6TC7 - chains AAA and BBB; structure by X-ray diffraction, 2.13 A resolution.

[Chain AAA (and BBB)]
Name: Phytochrome
Source organism: Glycine max
Notes: chain BBB of this document is another copy of the same molecule, construct and numbering; everything in this record applies to it too
Reference sequence: B4YB07 (B4YB07_SOYBN); residue numbers follow UniProt; this construct covers 51-402
Sequence (359 residues; each row starts with the number of its first residue):
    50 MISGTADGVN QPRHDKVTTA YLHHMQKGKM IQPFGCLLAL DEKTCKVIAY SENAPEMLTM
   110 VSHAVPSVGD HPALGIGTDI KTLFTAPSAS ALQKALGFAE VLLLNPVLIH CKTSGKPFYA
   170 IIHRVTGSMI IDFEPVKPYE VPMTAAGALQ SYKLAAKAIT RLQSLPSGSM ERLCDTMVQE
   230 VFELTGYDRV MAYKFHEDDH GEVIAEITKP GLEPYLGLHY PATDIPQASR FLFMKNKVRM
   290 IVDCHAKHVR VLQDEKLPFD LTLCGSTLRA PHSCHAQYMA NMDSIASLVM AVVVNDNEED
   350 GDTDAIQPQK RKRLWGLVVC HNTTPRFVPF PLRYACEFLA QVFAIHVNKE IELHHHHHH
Disordered / not traced: 50-66, 111-118, 345-359, 407-408 (chain BBB: 50-64, 111-118, 345-359, 407-408)
Glycans and other covalent adducts: phycocyanobilin (CYC) linked to Cys323
Differences from the reference sequence: initiating methionine (50); expression tag (403-408)
Residues lining bound ligands: phycocyanobilin (CYC): Tyr70, Met74, Met240, Tyr242, Val252, Tyr269, Thr272, Asp273, Ile274, Pro275, Ser278, Phe282, Arg288, Ile290, Arg318, Ala319, Pro320, His321, His324, Tyr327, Met331, Ser336, Val338, Leu366, Val368, His370
Swiss-Prot annotation at these positions:
  - binding site (phytochromobilin): Cys323

[How chain AAA and chain BBB interact]
Contacting residue pairs - 52 pairs, chain AAA then chain BBB:
  Pro136(AAA) - Pro191(BBB)
  Ala140(AAA) - Pro191(BBB)  hydrophobic
  Leu153(AAA) - Met192(BBB)
  Leu153(AAA) - Ala195(BBB)
  Leu153(AAA) - Gln199(BBB)
  Asn154(AAA) - Ala195(BBB)
  Asn154(AAA) - Leu198(BBB)
  Pro155(AAA) - Ala195(BBB)
  Pro155(AAA) - Leu198(BBB)
  Val156(AAA) - Pro191(BBB)
  Val156(AAA) - Met192(BBB)  hydrophobic
  Leu157(AAA) - Pro191(BBB)  hydrogen bond (backbone-backbone)
  Tyr168(AAA) - Ala194(BBB)
  Tyr188(AAA) - Ala135(BBB)
  Tyr188(AAA) - Pro136(BBB)  hydrophobic
  Tyr188(AAA) - Ser139(BBB)
  Pro191(AAA) - Pro136(BBB)
  Pro191(AAA) - Ala140(BBB)  hydrophobic
  Pro191(AAA) - Val156(BBB)
  Pro191(AAA) - Leu157(BBB)  hydrogen bond (backbone-backbone)
  Met192(AAA) - Ala140(BBB)  hydrophobic
  Met192(AAA) - Lys143(BBB)
  Met192(AAA) - Leu153(BBB)
  Met192(AAA) - Val156(BBB)  hydrophobic
  Ala194(AAA) - Tyr168(BBB)
  Ala195(AAA) - Leu153(BBB)
  Ala195(AAA) - Asn154(BBB)
  Ala195(AAA) - Pro155(BBB)
  Ala197(AAA) - Leu198(BBB)
  Leu198(AAA) - Asn154(BBB)
  Leu198(AAA) - Pro155(BBB)
  Leu198(AAA) - Ala197(BBB)
  Leu198(AAA) - Tyr201(BBB)  hydrophobic
  Gln199(AAA) - Leu153(BBB)
  Tyr201(AAA) - Leu198(BBB)  hydrophobic
  Tyr201(AAA) - Tyr201(BBB)  hydrophobic
  Tyr201(AAA) - Lys202(BBB)
  Tyr201(AAA) - Ala205(BBB)  hydrophobic
  Lys202(AAA) - Tyr201(BBB)
  Lys202(AAA) - Tyr383(BBB)  hydrogen bond
  Ala205(AAA) - Tyr201(BBB)  hydrophobic
  Ala205(AAA) - Phe387(BBB)  hydrophobic
  Lys206(AAA) - Phe387(BBB)
  Ile208(AAA) - Gln212(BBB)
  Thr209(AAA) - Gln212(BBB)
  Thr209(AAA) - Phe387(BBB)
  Thr209(AAA) - Val391(BBB)
  Gln212(AAA) - Gln212(BBB)
  Tyr383(AAA) - Leu198(BBB)  hydrophobic
  Tyr383(AAA) - Lys202(BBB)  hydrogen bond
  Phe387(AAA) - Ala205(BBB)  hydrophobic
  Phe387(AAA) - Lys206(BBB)
Also at the interface, not in a pair above, chain AAA (29 interface residues in all): Pro187, Thr193, Pro380, Val391
Also at the interface, not in a pair above, chain BBB (32 interface residues in all): Ser137, Thr193, Ile208, Thr209, Ser213, Pro380

[Summary]
The interface between chain AAA and chain BBB involves 29 residues on one side and 32 on the other, with 4
hydrogen bonds. Polar contacts include Lys202(AAA)-Tyr383(BBB) and Leu157(AAA)-Pro191(BBB). Covalently linked
phycocyanobilin: at Cys323(AAA). From UniProt: phytochromobilin-binding residue Cys323(AAA) on chain AAA.
Both chains are Phytochrome (Glycine max). Entry 6TC7 (PAS-GAF bidomain of Glycine max phytochromeA) was
determined by X-ray diffraction (same publication as 6TBY, 6TC5 and 6TL4).
